PDB entry 8X9Y | electron microscopy, 3.70 A resolution | chains C and O of the 18 polymer chains in the assembly

# Chain C
Name: Major capsid protein
From: Human alphaherpesvirus 3
Reference sequence: P09245 (MCP_VZVD); numbering as in UniProt (aligned over 26-1394)
Chain sequence (1369 residues; numbered 26 to 1394; the number before each row is that of its first residue):
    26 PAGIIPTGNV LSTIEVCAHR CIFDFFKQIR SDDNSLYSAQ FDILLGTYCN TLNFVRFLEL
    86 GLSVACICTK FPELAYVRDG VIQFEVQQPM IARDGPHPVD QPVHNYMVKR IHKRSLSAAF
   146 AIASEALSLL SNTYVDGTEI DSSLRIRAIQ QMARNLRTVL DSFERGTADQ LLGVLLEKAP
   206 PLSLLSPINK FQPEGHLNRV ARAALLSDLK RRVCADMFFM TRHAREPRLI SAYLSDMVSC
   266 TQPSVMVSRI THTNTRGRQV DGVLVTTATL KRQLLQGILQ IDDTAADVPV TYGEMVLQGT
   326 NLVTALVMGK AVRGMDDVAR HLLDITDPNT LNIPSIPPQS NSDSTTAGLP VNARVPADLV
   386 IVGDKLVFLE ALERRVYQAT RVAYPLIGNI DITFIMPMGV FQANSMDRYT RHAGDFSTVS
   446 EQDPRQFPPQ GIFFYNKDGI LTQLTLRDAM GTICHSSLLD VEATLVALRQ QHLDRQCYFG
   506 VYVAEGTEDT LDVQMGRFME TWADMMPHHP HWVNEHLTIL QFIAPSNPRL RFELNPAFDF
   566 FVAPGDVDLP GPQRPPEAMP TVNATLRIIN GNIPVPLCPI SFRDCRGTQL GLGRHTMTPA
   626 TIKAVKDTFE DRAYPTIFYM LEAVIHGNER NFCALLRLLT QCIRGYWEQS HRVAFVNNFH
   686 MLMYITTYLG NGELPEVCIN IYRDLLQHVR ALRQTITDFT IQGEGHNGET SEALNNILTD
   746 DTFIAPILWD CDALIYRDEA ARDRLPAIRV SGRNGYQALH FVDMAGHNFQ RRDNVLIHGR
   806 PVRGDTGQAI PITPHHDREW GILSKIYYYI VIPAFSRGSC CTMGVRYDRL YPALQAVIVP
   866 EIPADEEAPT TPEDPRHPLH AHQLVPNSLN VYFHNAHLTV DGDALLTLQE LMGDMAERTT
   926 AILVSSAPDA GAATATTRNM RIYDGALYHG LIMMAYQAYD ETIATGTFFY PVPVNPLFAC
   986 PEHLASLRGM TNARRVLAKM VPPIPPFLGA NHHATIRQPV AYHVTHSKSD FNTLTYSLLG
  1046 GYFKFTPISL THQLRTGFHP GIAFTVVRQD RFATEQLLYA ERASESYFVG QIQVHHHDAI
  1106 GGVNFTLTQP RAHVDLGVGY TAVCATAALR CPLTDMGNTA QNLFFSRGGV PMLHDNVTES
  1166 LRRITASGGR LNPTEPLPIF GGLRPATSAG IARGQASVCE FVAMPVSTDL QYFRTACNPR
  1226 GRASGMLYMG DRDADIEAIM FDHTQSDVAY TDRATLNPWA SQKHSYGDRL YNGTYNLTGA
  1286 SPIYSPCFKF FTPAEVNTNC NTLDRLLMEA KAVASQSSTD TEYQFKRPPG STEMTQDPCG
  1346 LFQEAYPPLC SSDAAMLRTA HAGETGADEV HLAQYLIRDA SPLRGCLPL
Disordered / not traced: 339-376
Disulfide bonds: C846-C985
Sequence notes: conflict A814 (Gly in P09245)

# Chain O
Name: Tri2B
From: Human alphaherpesvirus 3
Chain sequence (263 residues; each row starts with the number of its first residue; note: 50 numbers in that range are skipped by the numbering (no residue carries them; nothing is unmodelled there)):
     3 AMPFEIEVLL PGEISPAETS ALQKCEGKII TFSTLRHRAS LVDIALSSYY INGAPPDTLS
    63 LLEAYRMRFA AVITRVIPGK LLAHAIGVGT PTPGLFIQNT SPVDLCNGDY ICLLPPVFGS
   123 ADEIRLDSVG LEIVFPLTIP QTLMREIIAK VVARAVERTA A
   175 DVICYNGRRY ELETNLQHRD GSDAAIRTLV LNLMFSINEG TTLILTLITR LL
   266 RFPIYEAISS WISTSSRLGD TLGTRAILRV CVFDGPSTVH PGDRTAVIQV

# How chain C and chain O interact
Contacting residue pairs (10; chain C residue first):
  D1103(C) - P95(O)
  I1105(C) - F98(O)
  I1105(C) - R309(O)
  I1105(C) - T310(O)
  T1179(C) - C178(O)
  T1179(C) - R183(O)
  E1180(C) - R183(O)  salt bridge
  R1189(C) - N180(O)
  T1192(C) - G181(O)
  T1192(C) - R182(O)
Also at the interface, not in a pair above, chain C (9 interface residues in all): H1102, A1104, P1181
Also at the interface, not in a pair above, chain O (11 interface residues in all): G96, F298

# Summary
The interface between chain C and chain O involves 9 residues on one side and 11 on the other; the contacts
include 1 salt bridge. The salt-bridged pair is E1180(C)-R183(O).
Chain C is Major capsid protein and chain O is Tri2B, both from Human alphaherpesvirus 3; the structure,
E-hexon capsomer of the VZV C-Capsid, was determined by electron microscopy, deposited together with 8X9W,
8X9X, 8X9Z, 8XA0, 8XA1, 8XA2 and 8XA3.
